3RK3 - chains B and C of the 5 polymer chains in the assembly; structure by X-ray diffraction, 3.50 A resolution.

# Chain B
Molecule: Syntaxin 1a
Source organism: Rattus norvegicus
Reference sequence: P32851 (STX1A_RAT); residues 191-253 here = UniProt positions 191-253
Chain sequence (65 residues; numbered 189 to 253; the number before each row is that of its first residue):
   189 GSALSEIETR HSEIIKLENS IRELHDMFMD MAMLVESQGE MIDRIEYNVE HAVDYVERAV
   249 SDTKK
Unresolved in the structure: 251-253
Sequence notes: expression tag (189-190)
Swiss-Prot annotation at these positions:
  - site: Lys253 (Microbial infection: Cleavage)
  - cross-link (Glycyl lysine isopeptide (Lys-Gly)): Lys252 (interchain with G-Cter in SUMO), Lys253 (interchain with G-Cter in SUMO)

# Chain C
Molecule: SNAP25
Source organism: Homo sapiens
Reference sequence: P60880 (SNP25_HUMAN); residues 7-82 here = UniProt positions 7-82
Chain sequence (81 residues; numbered 3 to 83; the number before each row is that of its first residue):
     3 GSHMMRNELE EMQRRADQLA DESLESTRRM LQLVEESKDA GIRTLVMLDE QGEQLDRVEE
    63 GMNHINQDMK EAEKNLKDLG W
Unresolved in the structure: 3-9, 75-83
Sequence notes: expression tag (3-6, 83)

# Chain B / chain C interface
Pairs across the interface (38; chain B residue first):
  Leu192(B) - Met14(C)  hydrophobic
  Leu192(B) - Arg17(C)
  Ile195(B) - Ala18(C)  hydrophobic
  Glu196(B) - Leu21(C)
  His199(B) - Leu21(C)
  His199(B) - Glu24(C)
  His199(B) - Ser25(C)  hydrogen bond
  Ile202(B) - Ser25(C)
  Ile202(B) - Ser28(C)
  Ile202(B) - Met32(C)
  Leu205(B) - Met32(C)  hydrophobic
  Glu206(B) - Ser28(C)  hydrogen bond
  Glu206(B) - Arg31(C)  salt bridge
  Glu206(B) - Met32(C)
  Ile209(B) - Met32(C)  hydrophobic
  Ile209(B) - Leu35(C)  hydrophobic
  Arg210(B) - Arg31(C)
  Arg210(B) - Leu35(C)
  His213(B) - Leu35(C)
  His213(B) - Glu38(C)  salt bridge
  His213(B) - Ser39(C)
  Phe216(B) - Ser39(C)
  Phe216(B) - Ala42(C)
  Met217(B) - Glu38(C)
  Met217(B) - Ala42(C)  hydrophobic
  Met219(B) - Thr46(C)
  Ala220(B) - Thr46(C)
  Val223(B) - Thr46(C)
  Val223(B) - Met49(C)  hydrophobic
  Val223(B) - Leu50(C)  hydrophobic
  Val223(B) - Gln53(C)  hydrogen bond (backbone-side chain)
  Glu224(B) - Met49(C)  hydrogen bond (backbone-side chain)
  Gly227(B) - Gln53(C)
  Ile230(B) - Gln56(C)
  Asp231(B) - Gln56(C)
  Glu234(B) - Gln56(C)
  Glu234(B) - Arg59(C)  salt bridge
  Glu245(B) - Asp70(C)
Also at the interface, not in a pair above, chain B (27 interface residues in all): Gln226, Ile233, Val237, Val241, Val244, Val248
Also at the interface, not in a pair above, chain C (27 interface residues in all): Val36, Gly43, Leu57, Val60, Gly63, Ile67, Glu73

# Summary
The chain B/chain C interface involves 27 residues from each chain, with 4 hydrogen bonds and 3 salt bridges.
Among the polar pairs are Glu206(B)-Arg31(C), His213(B)-Glu38(C) and Glu234(B)-Arg59(C).
Chain B is Syntaxin 1a (Rattus norvegicus) and chain C is SNAP25 (Homo sapiens); the structure, Truncated
SNARE complex with complexin, was determined by X-ray diffraction (same publication as 3RK2 and 3RL0).
